Entry 7SAU (electron microscopy, 3.00 A resolution); this record covers chains A and E of the 7 polymer chains in the assembly.

Chain A:
Protein: GldM
Organism: Schleiferia thermophila str. Yellowstone
Notes: fragment: C-terminal TEV cleavage site and TwinStrep Tag
UniProt: A0A085L0Z7 (A0A085L0Z7_9FLAO); residue numbers follow UniProt; this construct covers 1-229
Sequence (268 residues; numbered 1 to 268; the number before each row is that of its first residue):
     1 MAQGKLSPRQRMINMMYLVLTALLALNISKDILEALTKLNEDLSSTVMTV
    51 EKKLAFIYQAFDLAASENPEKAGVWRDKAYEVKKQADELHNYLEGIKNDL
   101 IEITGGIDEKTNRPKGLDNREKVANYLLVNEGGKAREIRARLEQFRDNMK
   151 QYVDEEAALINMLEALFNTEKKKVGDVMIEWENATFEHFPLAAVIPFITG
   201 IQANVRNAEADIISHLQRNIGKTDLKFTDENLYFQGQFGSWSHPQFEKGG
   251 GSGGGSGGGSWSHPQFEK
Not modelled in the structure: 1, 221-268
Sequence notes: expression tag (230-268)

Chain E:
Protein: Gliding motility protein GldL
Organism: Schleiferia thermophila str. Yellowstone
UniProt: A0A369A7G0 (A0A369A7G0_9FLAO); residues 1-223 here = UniProt positions 1-223
Sequence (223 residues; each row starts with the number of its first residue):
     1 MPLIDVNGKKFKNFLAKLYGFGASIVILGAMFKILHWTGADLMLIIGLST
    51 EAVIFFFSAFEKPAPEYDWTLVYPELAGVEDLDSKNNALVPQGGTSLTQE
   101 LDNMLKEASIDEELIKSLGDGLRKFGDAALKLNETIDAAEGTQKYTEQIT
   151 LAAKHMESLNALYAVQLEGTASQMELQNALIEKLGSSIENTEKLSTELSE
   201 LVTNMSALNKVYGGMLSAMGVSK
Not modelled in the structure: 1-4, 77-223

Interface between chain A and chain E:
Contacting residue pairs (23):
  Pro8(A) - Tyr19(E)
  Arg9(A) - Tyr19(E)
  Arg9(A) - Phe55(E)
  Arg9(A) - Ser58(E)
  Met12(A) - Glu51(E)
  Met12(A) - Ile54(E)  hydrophobic
  Met12(A) - Phe55(E)  hydrophobic
  Ile13(A) - Phe55(E)  hydrophobic
  Met15(A) - Ala23(E)  hydrophobic
  Met15(A) - Val26(E)  hydrophobic
  Met15(A) - Ile27(E)  hydrophobic
  Met15(A) - Glu51(E)
  Met16(A) - Val26(E)  hydrophobic
  Met16(A) - Leu48(E)  hydrophobic
  Met16(A) - Glu51(E)
  Val19(A) - Ile27(E)  hydrophobic
  Val19(A) - Ala30(E)  hydrophobic
  Ala22(A) - Ile34(E)
  Leu23(A) - Ile34(E)  hydrophobic
  Leu26(A) - Lys33(E)
  Asn27(A) - His36(E)  hydrogen bond (backbone-side chain)
  Ile28(A) - His36(E)
  Ser29(A) - His36(E)  hydrogen bond (backbone-side chain)
Other interface residues (no listed pair), chain A (15 interface residues in all): Arg11, Ala25

Summary:
15 residues of chain A face 13 of chain E across their interface; the contacts include 2 hydrogen bonds. Polar
pairs include Asn27(A)-His36(E) and Ser29(A)-His36(E).
Here chain A is GldM and chain E is Gliding motility protein GldL, both from Schleiferia thermophila str.
Yellowstone. Entry 7SAU (Structure of GldLM, the proton-powered motor that drives Type IX protein secretion
and gliding motility in ...) was determined by electron microscopy together with 7SAT, 7SAX, 7SAZ and 7SB2
from the same study.
